PDB entry 3H0G | X-ray diffraction, 3.65 A resolution | chains A and B of the 12 polymer chains in the assembly

# Chain A
Molecule: DNA-directed RNA polymerase II subunit rpb1
Source organism: Schizosaccharomyces pombe
Notes: EC 2.7.7.6
UniProtKB: P36594 (RPB1_SCHPO); residue numbers follow UniProt; this construct covers 1-1752
Chain sequence (1752 residues; numbered 1 to 1752; the number before each row is that of its first residue):
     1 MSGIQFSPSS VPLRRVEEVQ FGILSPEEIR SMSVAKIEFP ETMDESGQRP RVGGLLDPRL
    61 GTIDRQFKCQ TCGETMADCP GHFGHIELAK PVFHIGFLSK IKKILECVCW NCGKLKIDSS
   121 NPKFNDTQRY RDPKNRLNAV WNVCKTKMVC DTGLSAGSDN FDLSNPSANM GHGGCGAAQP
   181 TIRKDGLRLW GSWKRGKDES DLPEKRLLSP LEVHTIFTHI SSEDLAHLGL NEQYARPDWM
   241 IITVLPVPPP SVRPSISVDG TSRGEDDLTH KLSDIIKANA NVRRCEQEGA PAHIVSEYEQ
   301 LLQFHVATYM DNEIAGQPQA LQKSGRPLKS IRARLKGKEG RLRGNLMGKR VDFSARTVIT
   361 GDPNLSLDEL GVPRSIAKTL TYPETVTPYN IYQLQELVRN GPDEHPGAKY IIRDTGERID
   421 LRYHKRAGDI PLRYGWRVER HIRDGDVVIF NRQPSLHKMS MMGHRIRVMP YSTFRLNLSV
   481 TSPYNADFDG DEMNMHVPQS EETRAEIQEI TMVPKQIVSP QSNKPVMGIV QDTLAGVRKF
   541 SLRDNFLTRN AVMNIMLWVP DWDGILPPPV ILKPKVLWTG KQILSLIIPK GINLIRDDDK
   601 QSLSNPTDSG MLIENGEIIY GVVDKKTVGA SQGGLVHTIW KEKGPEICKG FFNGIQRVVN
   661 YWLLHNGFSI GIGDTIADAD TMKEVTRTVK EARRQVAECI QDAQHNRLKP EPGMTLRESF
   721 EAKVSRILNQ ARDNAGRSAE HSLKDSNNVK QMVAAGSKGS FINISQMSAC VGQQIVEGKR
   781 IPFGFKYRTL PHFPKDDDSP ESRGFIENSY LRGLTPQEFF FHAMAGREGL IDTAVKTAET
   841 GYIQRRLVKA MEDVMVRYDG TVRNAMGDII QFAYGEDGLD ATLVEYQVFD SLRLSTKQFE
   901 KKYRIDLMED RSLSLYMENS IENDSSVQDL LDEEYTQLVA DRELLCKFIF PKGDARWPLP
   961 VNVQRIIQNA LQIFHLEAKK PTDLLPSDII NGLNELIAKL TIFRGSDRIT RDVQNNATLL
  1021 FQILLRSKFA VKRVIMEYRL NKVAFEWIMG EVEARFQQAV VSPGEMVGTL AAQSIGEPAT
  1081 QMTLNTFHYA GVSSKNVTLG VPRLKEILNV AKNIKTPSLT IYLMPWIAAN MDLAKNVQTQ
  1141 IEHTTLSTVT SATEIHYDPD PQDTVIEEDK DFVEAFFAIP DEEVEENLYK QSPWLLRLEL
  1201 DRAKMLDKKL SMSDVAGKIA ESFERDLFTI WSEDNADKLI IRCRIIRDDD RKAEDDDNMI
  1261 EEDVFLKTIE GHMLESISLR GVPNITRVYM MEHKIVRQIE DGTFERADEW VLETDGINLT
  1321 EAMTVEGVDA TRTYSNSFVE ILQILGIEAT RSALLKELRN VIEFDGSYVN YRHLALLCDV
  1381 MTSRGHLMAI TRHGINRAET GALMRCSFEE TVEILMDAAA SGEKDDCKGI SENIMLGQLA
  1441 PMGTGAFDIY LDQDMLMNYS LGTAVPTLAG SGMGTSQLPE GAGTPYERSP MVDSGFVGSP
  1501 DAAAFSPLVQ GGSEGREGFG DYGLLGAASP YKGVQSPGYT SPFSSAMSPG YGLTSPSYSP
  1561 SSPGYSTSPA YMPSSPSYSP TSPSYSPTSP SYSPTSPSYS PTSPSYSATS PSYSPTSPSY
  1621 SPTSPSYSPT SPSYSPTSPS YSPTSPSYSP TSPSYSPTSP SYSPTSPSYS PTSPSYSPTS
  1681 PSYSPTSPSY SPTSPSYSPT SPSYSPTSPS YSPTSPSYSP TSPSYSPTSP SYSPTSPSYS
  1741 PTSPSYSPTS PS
Disordered / not traced: 1, 1498-1752
Ion coordination: Zn2+ site 1: Cys-69, Cys-79; Zn2+ site 2: Cys-109, Cys-112, Cys-150
Curated features (UniProtKB/Swiss-Prot):
  - region: Pro-816 to Glu-828 (Bridging helix)
  - binding site (Zn(2+)): Cys-69, Cys-72, Cys-79, His-82, Cys-109, Cys-112, Cys-150, Cys-175
  - binding site (Mg(2+)): Asp-487, Asp-489, Asp-491
  - modified residue: Ser-1489 (Phosphoserine), Ser-1499 (Phosphoserine), Ser-1506 (Phosphoserine), Ser-1529 (Phosphoserine), Tyr-1531 (Phosphotyrosine)
  - cross-link: Lys-1252 (Glycyl lysine isopeptide (Lys-Gly) (interchain with G-Cter in ubiquitin))

# Chain B
Molecule: DNA-directed RNA polymerase II subunit RPB2
Source organism: Schizosaccharomyces pombe
Notes: EC 2.7.7.6
UniProtKB: Q02061 (RPB2_SCHPO); residues 1-1210 here = UniProt positions 1-1210
Chain sequence (1210 residues; each row starts with the number of its first residue):
     1 MSYEDYQYNE TLTQEDCWTV ISSFFEETSL ARQQLFSFDE FVQNTMQEIV DDDSTLTLDQ
    61 YAQHTGAQGD VTRRYEINFG QIYLSRPTMT EADGSTTTMF PQEARLRNLT YSSPLYVDMR
   121 KKVMVAADSN VPIGEEEWLV EEEDEEPSKV FIGKIPIMLR STFCILNGVS DSELYDLNEC
   181 PYDQGGYFII NGSEKVIIAQ ERSAANIVQV FKKAAPSPIA YVAEIRSALE RGSRLISSMQ
   241 IKLMARNTEN SGQTIRATLP YIRSDIPIVI VFRALGVVPD RDILEHICYD PNDFQMLEMM
   301 KPCIEEAFVI QDKDIALDYI GKRGSTTGVT REKRLRYAHD ILQKELLPHI TTMEGFETRK
   361 AFFLGYMIHR MLLCALERRE PDDRDHFGKK RLDLAGPLLA SLFRMLFRKM TRDVYKYMQK
   421 CVETNREFNL TLAVKSNIIT NGLRYSLATG NWGDQKRSMV NRVGVSQVLN RYTFASTLSH
   481 LRRTNTPIGR DGKLAKPRQL HNTHWGMVCP AETPEGQACG LVKNLSLMSY VSVGSPSAPI
   541 IEFLEEWGLE TLEDYNPSAS PNATKVFVNG VWLGVHRDPA HLTETLRSLR RRLDISAEVS
   601 IVRDIREKEL RLFTDAGRIC RPLFIVDNNP NSERRGELCI RKEHIQQLIE DKDRYDIDPE
   661 QRFGWTALVS SGLIEYLDAE EEETVMIAMS PEDLEASRQM QAGYEVKEEL DPAQRVKPAP
   721 NPHVHAWTHC EIHPAMILGI LASIIPFPDH NQSPRNTYQS AMGKQAMGVY LTNYQVRMDT
   781 MANILYYPQK PLATTRSMEY LKFRELPAGQ NAIVAILCYS GYNQEDSIIM NQASIDRGLF
   841 RSIFYRTYTD QEKKIGMTVM EEFERPVRST TLRMKHGTYD KLEDDGLIAP GTRVSGEDII
   901 IGKTAPIPLD HEELGQRTQL HAKRDVSTPL RSTESGIVDQ VMVTTNQEGL KFVKVRMRST
   961 RIPQIGDKFA SRHGQKGTIG MTYRHEDMPF SAQGIVPDII INPHAIPSRM TVAHLVECQL
  1021 SKVSALSGFE GDATPFTDVT VEAVSKLLRS HGFQSRGFEV MYHGHTGRKL VAQVFLGPTY
  1081 YQRLKHLVDD KIHARARGPV QILTRQPVEG RSRDGGLRFG EMERDCQISH GCSSVLRERL
  1141 FDCSDAYRVI VCDICGLIAI ASYKKDSYEC RSCQNRTRFS QVYLPYAAKL LFQELMSMNI
  1201 APRLFTKNHK
Disordered / not traced: 1-9, 58-76, 122-142, 908-918
Ion coordination: Zn2+: Cys-1152, Cys-1155, Cys-1173
Curated features (UniProtKB/Swiss-Prot):
  - zinc finger: Cys-1152 to Cys-1173 (C4-type)
  - binding site (Mg(2+)): Asp-826
  - binding site (Zn(2+)): Cys-1152, Cys-1155, Cys-1170, Cys-1173

# Chain A / chain B interface
Pairs across the interface (366):
  Ser-2(A) / Arg-1137(B)
  Ser-2(A) / Asp-1142(B)
  Gln-5(A) / Ala-1146(B)
  Gln-5(A) / Arg-1148(B)  hydrogen bond (backbone-side chain)
  Phe-6(A) / Tyr-1163(B)  hydrophobic
  Pro-8(A) / Arg-1148(B)
  Ser-10(A) / Tyr-1168(B)  hydrogen bond
  Val-11(A) / Ile-1150(B)  hydrophobic
  Val-11(A) / Tyr-1168(B)
  Val-11(A) / Phe-1179(B)  hydrophobic
  Val-11(A) / Ser-1180(B)
  Val-11(A) / Gln-1181(B)
  Pro-12(A) / Gln-1181(B)
  Leu-13(A) / Gln-1181(B)  hydrogen bond (backbone-backbone)
  Arg-14(A) / Gln-1181(B)
  Arg-14(A) / Thr-1206(B)
  Arg-14(A) / Lys-1207(B)
  Arg-14(A) / His-1209(B)
  Arg-15(A) / Thr-1206(B)  hydrogen bond (backbone-side chain)
  Val-16(A) / Val-1182(B)  hydrophobic
  Glu-17(A) / Thr-1206(B)
  Glu-17(A) / Lys-1207(B)  salt bridge
  Glu-18(A) / Leu-1204(B)
  Glu-18(A) / Phe-1205(B)  hydrogen bond (backbone-backbone)
  Val-19(A) / Arg-1203(B)
  Gln-20(A) / Ala-1201(B)
  Gln-20(A) / Pro-1202(B)
  Gln-20(A) / Arg-1203(B)  hydrogen bond (backbone-backbone)
  Gln-20(A) / Phe-1205(B)
  Phe-21(A) / Ala-1201(B)
  Gly-22(A) / Ile-1200(B)
  Gly-22(A) / Ala-1201(B)  hydrogen bond (backbone-backbone)
  Ile-23(A) / Asn-1199(B)
  Leu-24(A) / Met-1196(B)
  Leu-24(A) / Asn-1199(B)  hydrogen bond (backbone-backbone)
  Leu-24(A) / Ile-1200(B)
  Leu-24(A) / Ala-1201(B)  hydrophobic
  Glu-28(A) / Arg-1203(B)  salt bridge
  Ser-31(A) / Arg-1171(B)
  Ser-31(A) / Ser-1172(B)
  Met-32(A) / Arg-1171(B)
  Met-32(A) / Ser-1172(B)  hydrogen bond
  Val-34(A) / Arg-1171(B)
  Thr-71(A) / Ile-1160(B)
  Thr-71(A) / Ala-1161(B)
  Cys-72(A) / Ala-1161(B)  hydrogen bond (side chain-backbone)
  Gly-73(A) / Tyr-1163(B)  hydrogen bond (backbone-side chain)
  Glu-74(A) / Tyr-1163(B)  hydrogen bond (backbone-side chain)
  Glu-74(A) / Lys-1164(B)  salt bridge
  Ala-77(A) / Arg-1105(B)
  Asp-78(A) / Tyr-1147(B)
  Asp-78(A) / Tyr-1163(B)  hydrogen bond
  Pro-80(A) / Tyr-1147(B)
  Pro-80(A) / Lys-1189(B)
  Gly-81(A) / Ile-1158(B)
  Gly-81(A) / Lys-1189(B)
  Gly-81(A) / Gln-1193(B)
  His-82(A) / Ala-1159(B)
  Phe-83(A) / Gln-1193(B)
  Phe-83(A) / Met-1196(B)  hydrophobic
  Phe-83(A) / Ser-1197(B)
  Phe-97(A) / Met-1198(B)
  Phe-97(A) / Ile-1200(B)  hydrophobic
  Tyr-234(A) / Arg-1203(B)
  Ile-242(A) / Asn-1199(B)
  Pro-246(A) / Met-1196(B)
  Pro-246(A) / Asn-1199(B)
  Pro-249(A) / Gln-1193(B)
  Ser-251(A) / Tyr-1186(B)
  Ser-251(A) / Lys-1189(B)  hydrogen bond
  Ser-251(A) / Leu-1190(B)
  Ser-251(A) / Gln-1193(B)  hydrogen bond
  Val-252(A) / Leu-1190(B)  hydrophobic
  Val-252(A) / Gln-1193(B)
  Val-252(A) / Glu-1194(B)
  Arg-253(A) / Leu-1103(B)
  Pro-254(A) / Leu-1103(B)  hydrophobic
  Asp-259(A) / Arg-924(B)
  Asp-259(A) / Val-926(B)
  Gly-260(A) / Arg-924(B)
  Thr-261(A) / Ile-855(B)
  Thr-261(A) / Pro-906(B)
  Thr-261(A) / Arg-924(B)
  Met-310(A) / Ser-1197(B)
  Met-310(A) / Met-1198(B)  hydrophobic
  Ser-324(A) / Gln-455(B)
  Arg-326(A) / Gln-455(B)  hydrogen bond (side chain-backbone)
  Arg-326(A) / Lys-456(B)  hydrogen bond (side chain-backbone)
  Ile-331(A) / Ser-1197(B)
  Ile-331(A) / Met-1198(B)  hydrophobic
  Arg-334(A) / Glu-1194(B)  salt bridge
  Leu-335(A) / Glu-1194(B)
  Leu-335(A) / Met-1198(B)  hydrophobic
  Arg-341(A) / Leu-1190(B)
  Arg-341(A) / Leu-1191(B)
  Arg-341(A) / Glu-1194(B)  salt bridge
  Arg-343(A) / Glu-1121(B)  salt bridge
  Asn-345(A) / Thr-1104(B)  hydrogen bond
  Asn-345(A) / Gln-1106(B)  hydrogen bond (backbone-side chain)
  Asn-345(A) / Ala-1187(B)
  Leu-346(A) / Ala-1187(B)  hydrophobic
  Gly-348(A) / Arg-1118(B)  hydrogen bond (backbone-side chain)
  Gly-348(A) / Phe-1119(B)
  Lys-349(A) / Gln-1106(B)
  Lys-349(A) / Phe-1119(B)  hydrogen bond (backbone-backbone)
  Lys-349(A) / Asp-1145(B)  salt bridge
  Lys-349(A) / Pro-1185(B)
  Lys-349(A) / Ala-1187(B)
  Arg-350(A) / Glu-1109(B)  salt bridge
  Arg-350(A) / Leu-1117(B)  hydrogen bond (side chain-backbone)
  Arg-350(A) / Arg-1118(B)
  Arg-350(A) / Phe-1119(B)  hydrogen bond (backbone-backbone)
  Val-351(A) / Pro-1107(B)
  Val-351(A) / Gly-1116(B)
  Val-351(A) / Leu-1117(B)  hydrogen bond (backbone-backbone)
  Val-351(A) / Arg-1139(B)
  Val-351(A) / Cys-1143(B)
  Asp-352(A) / Arg-1095(B)  salt bridge
  Asp-352(A) / Pro-1107(B)
  Asp-352(A) / Arg-1139(B)  hydrogen bond (backbone-side chain)
  Asp-352(A) / Cys-1143(B)  hydrogen bond (backbone-backbone)
  Phe-353(A) / Arg-1095(B)
  Phe-353(A) / Ala-1096(B)
  Phe-353(A) / Arg-1139(B)  hydrogen bond (backbone-side chain)
  Ser-354(A) / Ala-1094(B)
  Ser-354(A) / Arg-1095(B)  hydrogen bond (backbone-backbone)
  Ser-354(A) / Leu-1117(B)
  Ala-355(A) / His-1093(B)
  Ala-355(A) / Ala-1094(B)  hydrophobic
  Ala-355(A) / Leu-1117(B)
  Arg-356(A) / Lys-1091(B)
  Arg-356(A) / Ile-1092(B)
  Arg-356(A) / His-1093(B)  hydrogen bond (backbone-backbone)
  Arg-356(A) / Leu-1117(B)
  Thr-357(A) / Ile-1092(B)
  Val-358(A) / Gly-966(B)
  Val-358(A) / Val-1088(B)  hydrophobic
  Thr-360(A) / Ile-965(B)
  Thr-360(A) / Ile-979(B)
  Thr-360(A) / Gly-980(B)
  Gly-361(A) / Tyr-822(B)
  Asp-362(A) / Tyr-822(B)  hydrogen bond
  Pro-363(A) / Gly-821(B)
  Pro-363(A) / Tyr-822(B)
  Asn-364(A) / Tyr-822(B)  hydrogen bond
  Glu-439(A) / Arg-1097(B)  salt bridge
  Asn-451(A) / Glu-1123(B)  hydrogen bond
  Gln-453(A) / Arg-1118(B)  hydrogen bond (side chain-backbone)
  Gln-453(A) / Glu-1123(B)
  Ser-455(A) / Glu-1123(B)  hydrogen bond
  Ser-455(A) / Cys-1126(B)  hydrogen bond (backbone-side chain)
  His-457(A) / Cys-1126(B)  hydrogen bond (backbone-side chain)
  Lys-458(A) / His-1130(B)
  Met-461(A) / Glu-1123(B)
  Met-461(A) / Cys-1126(B)  hydrophobic
  Met-461(A) / Gln-1127(B)
  Met-461(A) / His-1130(B)
  Tyr-471(A) / Thr-982(B)
  Ser-472(A) / Gln-964(B)  hydrogen bond
  Ser-472(A) / Val-1088(B)
  Ser-472(A) / Asp-1089(B)  hydrogen bond
  Ser-472(A) / Ile-1092(B)
  Thr-473(A) / Ile-965(B)
  Thr-473(A) / Gly-966(B)
  Leu-478(A) / Gln-824(B)
  Thr-481(A) / Glu-825(B)
  Asp-487(A) / Glu-825(B)
  Asp-487(A) / Asp-826(B)
  Phe-488(A) / Gln-824(B)
  Phe-488(A) / Glu-825(B)
  Phe-488(A) / Asp-826(B)
  Phe-488(A) / Ser-827(B)
  Phe-488(A) / Thr-978(B)
  Asp-489(A) / Asp-826(B)
  Asp-489(A) / Lys-968(B)
  Asp-489(A) / Lys-976(B)
  Gly-490(A) / Lys-968(B)
  Gly-490(A) / Lys-1091(B)
  Glu-492(A) / Lys-1091(B)
  Asn-494(A) / Leu-1117(B)
  His-496(A) / Arg-1139(B)
  Val-497(A) / Arg-1139(B)  hydrogen bond (backbone-side chain)
  Pro-498(A) / Glu-1138(B)
  Gln-499(A) / Glu-1138(B)  hydrogen bond (backbone-side chain)
  Ser-500(A) / Glu-1138(B)  hydrogen bond (backbone-side chain)
  Thr-503(A) / Ser-1134(B)
  Thr-503(A) / Val-1135(B)
  Thr-503(A) / Glu-1138(B)
  Glu-506(A) / Cys-1132(B)
  Glu-506(A) / Ser-1133(B)
  Glu-506(A) / Ser-1134(B)  hydrogen bond (side chain-backbone)
  Glu-506(A) / Val-1135(B)  hydrogen bond (side chain-backbone)
  Ile-507(A) / Val-1135(B)  hydrophobic
  Ile-510(A) / Cys-1132(B)  hydrophobic
  Thr-511(A) / His-1130(B)
  Gln-516(A) / His-1130(B)  hydrogen bond
  Val-530(A) / Gln-824(B)
  Gln-531(A) / Gln-824(B)
  Gln-531(A) / Glu-825(B)  hydrogen bond (side chain-backbone)
  Gln-531(A) / Asn-1002(B)
  Gln-531(A) / His-1004(B)
  Asp-532(A) / Cys-818(B)
  Asp-532(A) / Ser-820(B)
  Asp-532(A) / Gly-821(B)
  Asp-532(A) / Gln-824(B)  hydrogen bond
  Asp-532(A) / His-1004(B)
  Thr-533(A) / Gln-824(B)
  Ala-535(A) / His-1004(B)
  Asn-660(A) / Ser-820(B)
  Leu-663(A) / Cys-818(B)
  Leu-664(A) / Tyr-819(B)
  Leu-664(A) / Ser-820(B)
  Leu-664(A) / His-1063(B)  hydrogen bond (backbone-side chain)
  His-665(A) / His-1063(B)  hydrogen bond
  His-665(A) / Thr-1066(B)
  Asn-666(A) / Val-1071(B)  hydrogen bond (backbone-backbone)
  Asn-666(A) / Ala-1072(B)  hydrogen bond (backbone-backbone)
  Gly-667(A) / Ala-1072(B)
  Phe-668(A) / Leu-817(B)
  Phe-668(A) / Cys-818(B)  hydrogen bond (backbone-backbone)
  Phe-668(A) / Pro-1003(B)
  Phe-668(A) / Ala-1072(B)  hydrophobic
  Ser-669(A) / Ile-816(B)  hydrogen bond (side chain-backbone)
  Ser-669(A) / Pro-1003(B)
  Ser-669(A) / Gln-1073(B)
  Ser-669(A) / Val-1074(B)
  Ser-669(A) / Phe-1075(B)  hydrogen bond (side chain-backbone)
  Ile-670(A) / Ile-816(B)
  Ile-670(A) / Ile-1006(B)  hydrophobic
  Ile-670(A) / Phe-1075(B)
  Gly-671(A) / Leu-1015(B)
  Gly-671(A) / Phe-1058(B)
  Gly-671(A) / Phe-1075(B)
  Ile-672(A) / Leu-1015(B)  hydrophobic
  Ile-672(A) / Val-1016(B)
  Ile-672(A) / Gln-1019(B)
  Ile-672(A) / Phe-1075(B)  hydrophobic
  Asp-674(A) / Phe-1058(B)
  Ile-676(A) / Glu-1042(B)
  Val-749(A) / Pro-1007(B)  hydrophobic
  Met-752(A) / Pro-1003(B)
  Met-752(A) / His-1004(B)
  Met-752(A) / Pro-1007(B)  hydrophobic
  Ser-757(A) / His-1004(B)  hydrogen bond
  Lys-758(A) / His-1004(B)
  Lys-758(A) / Ser-1008(B)
  Gly-759(A) / Ser-1008(B)
  Asn-763(A) / Pro-1007(B)  hydrogen bond (side chain-backbone)
  Asn-763(A) / Ser-1008(B)
  Asn-763(A) / Met-1010(B)
  Gln-766(A) / Met-1010(B)
  Met-767(A) / Met-1010(B)  hydrophobic
  Met-767(A) / Val-1012(B)  hydrophobic
  Glu-777(A) / Gln-499(B)  hydrogen bond
  Pro-782(A) / Asn-502(B)  hydrogen bond (backbone-side chain)
  Phe-783(A) / Asn-502(B)
  Gly-784(A) / His-501(B)
  Gly-784(A) / Asn-502(B)  hydrogen bond (backbone-side chain)
  Phe-785(A) / Glu-682(B)
  Phe-785(A) / Glu-683(B)
  Lys-786(A) / Arg-606(B)
  Arg-788(A) / Glu-682(B)
  Arg-788(A) / Glu-683(B)  hydrogen bond (side chain-backbone)
  Arg-788(A) / Val-685(B)  hydrogen bond (side chain-backbone)
  Arg-788(A) / Met-686(B)
  Thr-789(A) / Asn-502(B)  hydrogen bond (backbone-side chain)
  Leu-790(A) / Asn-502(B)
  Pro-791(A) / Met-686(B)
  Pro-791(A) / Ile-687(B)  hydrogen bond (backbone-backbone)
  His-792(A) / Trp-505(B)
  His-792(A) / Ile-687(B)
  His-792(A) / Ala-688(B)
  His-792(A) / Met-689(B)
  His-792(A) / Trp-727(B)
  Phe-793(A) / Met-686(B)
  Pro-794(A) / Met-686(B)
  Pro-794(A) / Pro-722(B)
  Pro-794(A) / Val-724(B)  hydrophobic
  Lys-795(A) / Arg-606(B)
  Glu-801(A) / Pro-718(B)
  Glu-801(A) / Pro-722(B)
  Glu-807(A) / Val-716(B)
  Asn-808(A) / Gln-714(B)
  Asn-808(A) / Arg-715(B)
  Asn-808(A) / Val-716(B)  hydrogen bond (side chain-backbone)
  Tyr-810(A) / His-750(B)  hydrogen bond (backbone-side chain)
  Tyr-810(A) / Asn-751(B)
  Tyr-810(A) / Gln-752(B)
  Tyr-810(A) / Val-1012(B)
  Leu-811(A) / His-750(B)  hydrogen bond (backbone-side chain)
  Leu-811(A) / Val-1041(B)  hydrophobic
  Arg-812(A) / Ala-713(B)
  Arg-812(A) / Gln-714(B)
  Arg-812(A) / Arg-715(B)  hydrogen bond (backbone-side chain)
  Arg-812(A) / Val-716(B)
  Arg-812(A) / His-750(B)  hydrogen bond (backbone-side chain)
  Gly-813(A) / Arg-715(B)
  Gly-813(A) / His-750(B)  hydrogen bond (backbone-side chain)
  Leu-814(A) / Arg-715(B)  hydrogen bond (backbone-side chain)
  Leu-814(A) / Asp-749(B)
  Thr-815(A) / Arg-715(B)
  Thr-815(A) / Asp-749(B)
  Thr-815(A) / Phe-1036(B)
  Pro-816(A) / Met-689(B)  hydrophobic
  Pro-816(A) / Pro-734(B)  hydrophobic
  Pro-816(A) / Asp-749(B)
  Pro-816(A) / Phe-1036(B)  hydrophobic
  Gln-817(A) / Met-689(B)
  Gln-817(A) / Pro-718(B)
  Phe-819(A) / Asp-749(B)
  Phe-819(A) / Asn-756(B)
  Phe-819(A) / Phe-1036(B)  hydrophobic
  Phe-820(A) / Leu-500(B)  hydrophobic
  Phe-820(A) / Trp-505(B)
  Phe-820(A) / Val-508(B)  hydrophobic
  His-822(A) / Asn-751(B)  hydrogen bond (side chain-backbone)
  His-822(A) / Gln-752(B)  hydrogen bond (side chain-backbone)
  His-822(A) / Ser-753(B)  hydrogen bond (backbone-side chain)
  Ala-823(A) / Ser-753(B)  hydrogen bond (backbone-side chain)
  Met-824(A) / Leu-500(B)
  Arg-827(A) / Arg-498(B)
  Arg-827(A) / Leu-500(B)
  Arg-827(A) / Pro-510(B)
  Arg-827(A) / Ala-511(B)
  Arg-827(A) / Thr-513(B)
  Leu-830(A) / Cys-519(B)  hydrophobic
  Ile-831(A) / Gln-499(B)
  Ile-831(A) / Cys-519(B)  hydrophobic
  Ala-834(A) / Gly-516(B)
  Gln-844(A) / Met-1122(B)
  Arg-845(A) / Glu-1121(B)  salt bridge
  Arg-845(A) / Met-1122(B)
  Val-848(A) / Asp-1125(B)
  Lys-849(A) / Glu-1121(B)  salt bridge
  Glu-852(A) / Arg-1124(B)  salt bridge
  Glu-852(A) / Asp-1125(B)
  Met-1066(A) / Ile-1128(B)
  Thr-1069(A) / Ile-1128(B)
  Thr-1069(A) / Ser-1129(B)
  Gln-1073(A) / Asp-1125(B)  hydrogen bond (side chain-backbone)
  Gln-1073(A) / Cys-1126(B)
  Gln-1073(A) / Ser-1129(B)  hydrogen bond
  Met-1416(A) / Met-1198(B)  hydrophobic
  Ala-1419(A) / Ile-1200(B)  hydrophobic
  Ile-1434(A) / Arg-1124(B)
  Ile-1434(A) / Leu-1136(B)  hydrophobic
  Ile-1434(A) / Phe-1141(B)
  Met-1435(A) / Phe-1141(B)
  Met-1435(A) / Pro-1185(B)
  Leu-1436(A) / Tyr-1183(B)
  Leu-1436(A) / Leu-1184(B)
  Leu-1436(A) / Pro-1185(B)
  Gly-1437(A) / Arg-1137(B)  hydrogen bond (backbone-side chain)
  Gly-1437(A) / Phe-1141(B)
  Leu-1439(A) / Ser-1133(B)
  Leu-1439(A) / Ser-1134(B)
  Leu-1439(A) / Arg-1137(B)
  Ala-1440(A) / Ser-1133(B)
  Met-1442(A) / Ile-1128(B)  hydrophobic
  Met-1442(A) / Gly-1131(B)
  Met-1442(A) / Ser-1133(B)
  Met-1442(A) / Leu-1136(B)  hydrophobic
  Thr-1444(A) / Gly-1131(B)  hydrogen bond (backbone-backbone)
  Thr-1444(A) / Cys-1132(B)
  Thr-1444(A) / Ser-1133(B)  hydrogen bond (backbone-side chain)
  Gly-1445(A) / Ser-1133(B)  hydrogen bond (backbone-side chain)
Other interface residues (no listed pair), chain A (214 interface residues in all): Gly-3, Ile-29, Cys-79, His-94, Leu-245, Pro-248, Tyr-309, Leu-321, Gly-325, Gly-344, Met-347, Ile-359, Ile-376, Thr-379, Leu-380, Ile-412, Arg-418, Ile-449, Leu-456, Glu-502, Lys-539, Gly-673, Thr-675, Lys-690, Ile-781, Ser-809, Glu-818, Gly-826, Val-835, Glu-1065, Leu-1070, Glu-1409, Asn-1433, Gln-1438, Gly-1443
Other interface residues (no listed pair), chain B (195 interface residues in all): His-386, Arg-457, Leu-494, Thr-503, Glu-512, Gln-517, Gly-520, Asp-604, Glu-731, Pro-748, Pro-754, Thr-757, Tyr-758, Ile-907, Arg-1009, Val-1039, Thr-1040, Arg-1056, His-1065, Arg-1068, Leu-1070, Val-1108, Gly-1120, Leu-1140, Ser-1144, Leu-1157, Ser-1162, Ala-1188, Phe-1192, Asn-1208

# Overview
Chain A and chain B form an interface of 214 and 195 residues respectively, with 79 hydrogen bonds and 13 salt
bridges. Polar pairs include Glu-17(A)/Lys-1207(B), Glu-28(A)/Arg-1203(B) and Glu-74(A)/Lys-1164(B).
Here chain A is DNA-directed RNA polymerase II subunit rpb1 and chain B is DNA-directed RNA polymerase II
subunit RPB2, both from Schizosaccharomyces pombe. Entry 3H0G (RNA Polymerase II from Schizosaccharomyces
pombe) was determined by X-ray diffraction.
